Entry 1EPQ (X-ray diffraction, 1.90 A resolution); this record covers chain E.

== Chain E ==
Name: Endothiapepsin
From: Cryphonectria parasitica
Notes: EC 3.4.23.22
UniProtKB: P11838 (CARP_CRYPA); the construct lacks a stretch of the UniProt sequence and is renumbered around it, so the offset changes along the chain: -2 to 63 = UniProt 90-155; 64-80 = UniProt 157-173; 81-134 = UniProt 175-228; 135-159 = UniProt 230-254; 8 more segments
Sequence (330 residues; numbered -2 to 326 plus 10 insertion-coded residues; 9 numbers in that range are skipped by the numbering (no residue carries them; nothing is unmodelled there); the number before each row is that of its first residue; a row labelled like 282A-282B holds insertion residues (282A, then the next letters in order); numbers below 1 keep their minus sign (Ser-2 is residue -2)):
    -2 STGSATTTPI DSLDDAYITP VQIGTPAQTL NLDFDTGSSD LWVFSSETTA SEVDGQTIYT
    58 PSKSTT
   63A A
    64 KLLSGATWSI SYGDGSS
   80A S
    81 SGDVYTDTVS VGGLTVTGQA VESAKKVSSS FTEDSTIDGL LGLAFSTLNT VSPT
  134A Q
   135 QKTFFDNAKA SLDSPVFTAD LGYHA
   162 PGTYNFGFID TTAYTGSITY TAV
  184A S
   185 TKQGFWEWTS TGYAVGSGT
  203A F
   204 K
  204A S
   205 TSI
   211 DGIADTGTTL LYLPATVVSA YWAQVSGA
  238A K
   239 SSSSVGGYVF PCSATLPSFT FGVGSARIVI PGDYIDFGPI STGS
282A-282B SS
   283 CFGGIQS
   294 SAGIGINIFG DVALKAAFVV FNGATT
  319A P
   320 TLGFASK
Disulfide bonds: Cys250-Cys283
Small-molecule neighbours: pd-133,450 (0QF; N-[(1S)-2-{[(2S,3R,4S)-1-cyclohexyl-3,4-dihydroxy-6-methylheptan-2-yl]amino}-1-(ethylsulfanyl)-2-oxoethyl]-Nalpha-(morp holin-4-ylsulfonyl)-L-phenylalaninamide): Ile7, Asp12, Ala13, Asp30, Asp32, Gly34, Tyr75, Gly76, Asp77, Ser79, Phe111, Asp114, Ile117, Leu120, Phe189, Ile213, Asp215, Gly217, Thr218, Thr219, Tyr222, Ile297, Ile301
UniProt features mapped onto this chain:
  - active site: Asp32, Ser194

== Summary ==
Ligands of chain E: pd-133,450. From UniProt: active-site residues Asp32 and Ser194.
Chain E is Endothiapepsin (Cryphonectria parasitica); the structure, Endothia aspartic proteinase
(endothiapepsin) complexed with pd-133,450 (sot phe gly+scc gcl), was determined by X-ray diffraction,
deposited together with 1EPP.
